4IR1 - chains F and G of the 3 polymer chains in the assembly; structure by X-ray diffraction, 2.38 A resolution.

Chain F:
Molecule: DNA polymerase IV
Organism: Escherichia coli
Notes: EC 2.7.7.7
UniProtKB: Q47155 (DPO4_ECOLI); residue numbers follow UniProt; this construct covers 2-351
Amino-acid sequence (352 residues; numbered 0 to 351; the number before each row is that of its first residue; numbering starts at 0):
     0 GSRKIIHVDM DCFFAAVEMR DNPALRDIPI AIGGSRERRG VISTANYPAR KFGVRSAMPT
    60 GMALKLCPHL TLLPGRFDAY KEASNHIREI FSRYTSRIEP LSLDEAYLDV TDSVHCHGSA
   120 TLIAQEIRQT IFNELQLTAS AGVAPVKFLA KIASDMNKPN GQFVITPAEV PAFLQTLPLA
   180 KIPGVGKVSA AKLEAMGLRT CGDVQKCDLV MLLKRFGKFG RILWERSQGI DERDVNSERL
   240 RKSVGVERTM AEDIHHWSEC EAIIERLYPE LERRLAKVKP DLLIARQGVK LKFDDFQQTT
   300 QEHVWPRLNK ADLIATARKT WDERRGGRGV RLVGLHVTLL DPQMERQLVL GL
Not modelled in the structure: 342-351
Sequence notes: expression tag (0-1)
Swiss-Prot annotation at these positions:
  - active site: Glu-104
  - binding site (Mg(2+)): Asp-8, Asp-103
  - site: Phe-13 (Substrate discrimination)
  - natural variant: Glu-36 to Arg-38 (sequence variant, change not given here; In strain: ECOR 45B1), Gln-124 (Q124K: In strain: ECOR 35D), Asn-132 (N132S: In strain: ECOR 34B1 and ECOR 37UG), Gln-135 (Q135H: In strain: ECOR 70B1), Pro-170 (P170S: In strain: ECOR 37UG), Ala-171 (A171T: In strain: ECOR 45B1, ECOR 46D and 2 more), Leu-176 (L176F: In strain: ECOR 37UG), Gly-201 (G201S: In strain: ECOR 59B2), Met-210 (M210I: In strain: ECOR 37UG, ECOR 45B1 and 4 more; M210T: In strain: ECOR 35D, ECOR 46D and 6 more), Arg-225 (R225C: In strain: ECOR 59B2 and ECOR 60B2), Ala-310 (A310S: In strain: ECOR 57B2, ECOR 59B2 and 2 more), Asp-321 (D321N: In strain: ECOR 35D)
  - mutagenesis: Asp-8 (D8A/H: Loss of function), Arg-49 (R49A/F: Loss of function), Asp-103 (D103A/N: Loss of function), Glu-104 (E104A: Loss of function)
Metal / ion sites: Mg2+ site 1: Asp-8, Met-9, Asp-103 (together with 1FZ); Mg2+ site 2: Asp-103, Glu-104 (together with 1FZ)
Ligand contacts: 1FZ (5'-O-[(R)-hydroxy{[(R)-hydroxy(phosphonooxy)phosphoryl]amino}phosphoryl]thymidine): Asp-8, Met-9, Asp-10, Cys-11, Phe-12, Phe-13, Ser-42, Thr-43, Tyr-46, Arg-49, Ser-55, Ala-56, Asp-103, Glu-104, Lys-157
What the authors report for this chain:
  - catalytic residues: Asp-8, Asp-103
  - catalytic residues: Glu-104 (proposed by the authors, not directly observed)
  - Mg2+ coordination: Asp-8, Met-9, Asp-103
  - binding site for the 18-nt DNA strand (chain G): Arg-38, Gly-39, Val-40, Ser-42, Ala-56, Thr-248, Lys-291, Phe-295, Arg-330
  - binding site for 1FZ: Asp-8, Met-9, Asp-10, Cys-11, Phe-12, Phe-13, Ser-42, Thr-43, Tyr-46, Arg-49, Ser-55, Asp-103, Lys-157
  - mutagenesis - S42A: decreased catalytic activity on misincorporation
  - specificity-determining residues: Ser-42

Chain G:
Molecule: 18-nt DNA strand
Sequence (18 nucleotides; row label = number of the first residue in the row):
   837 TCTAGGGTCC TAGGACCC

Interface between chain F and chain G:
Pairs across the interface - 38 pairs, chain F then chain G:
  Arg-35(F) / DC838(G)  phosphate contact
  Arg-38(F) / DT839(G)  sugar contact
  Arg-38(F) / DA840(G)  sugar contact
  Val-40(F) / DT839(G)  phosphate contact
  Val-40(F) / DA840(G)  base contact
  Ser-42(F) / DA840(G)  base contact
  Ala-56(F) / DA840(G)  base contact
  Pro-58(F) / DT837(G)  base contact
  Pro-58(F) / DC838(G)  sugar contact
  Pro-58(F) / DT839(G)  sugar contact
  Gly-60(F) / DT837(G)  sugar contact
  Met-61(F) / DT837(G)  hydrogen bond to the sugar
  Lys-64(F) / DT837(G)  sugar contact
  Lys-217(F) / DT847(G)  phosphate contact
  Arg-238(F) / DT844(G)  hydrogen bond to the phosphate
  Arg-238(F) / DC845(G)  salt bridge to the phosphate
  Arg-240(F) / DG843(G)  salt bridge to the phosphate
  Arg-240(F) / DT844(G)  phosphate contact
  Lys-241(F) / DT844(G)  hydrogen bond to the phosphate
  Lys-241(F) / DC845(G)  salt bridge to the phosphate
  Ser-242(F) / DG843(G)  sugar contact
  Ser-242(F) / DT844(G)  hydrogen bond to the phosphate
  Val-243(F) / DG843(G)  phosphate contact
  Gly-244(F) / DG842(G)  phosphate contact
  Gly-244(F) / DG843(G)  hydrogen bond to the phosphate
  Val-245(F) / DG842(G)  phosphate contact
  Glu-246(F) / DG841(G)  sugar contact
  Glu-246(F) / DG842(G)  hydrogen bond to the phosphate
  Arg-247(F) / DG841(G)  salt bridge to the phosphate
  Arg-247(F) / DG842(G)  salt bridge to the phosphate
  Thr-248(F) / DA840(G)  sugar contact
  Thr-248(F) / DG841(G)  hydrogen bond to the phosphate
  Arg-273(F) / DG842(G)  salt bridge to the phosphate
  Arg-273(F) / DG843(G)  salt bridge to the phosphate
  Phe-295(F) / DT839(G)  base contact
  Arg-330(F) / DT839(G)  salt bridge to the phosphate
  Arg-330(F) / DA840(G)  salt bridge to the phosphate
  Leu-331(F) / DG841(G)  phosphate contact
Also at the interface, not in a pair above, chain F (28 interface residues in all): Gly-39, Ile-41, Leu-239, Lys-291
Also at the interface, not in a pair above, chain G (11 interface residues in all): DC846

In short:
28 residues of chain F face 11 of chain G across their interface; the contacts include 7 hydrogen bonds and 9
salt bridges. Polar pairs include Met-61(F)/DT837(G), Arg-238(F)/DT844(G) and Lys-241(F)/DT844(G). Ligands of
chain F: compound 1FZ. The paper reports catalytic residues Asp-8(F), Asp-103(F) and Glu-104(F); S42A of chain
F reduces catalytic activity on misincorporation.
Chain F is DNA polymerase IV (Escherichia coli) and chain G is an 18-nt DNA strand; the structure,
Polymerase-DNA Complex, was determined by X-ray diffraction, deposited together with 4IR9, 4IRK, 4IRC and
4IRD.
